Entry 1UL9 (X-ray diffraction, 2.22 A resolution); this record covers chains A and B.

# Chain A (and B)
Molecule: galectin-2
Organism: Coprinopsis cinerea
Notes: chain B of this document is another copy of the same molecule, construct and numbering; everything in this record applies to it too
UniProtKB: Q9P4R8 (CGL2_COPCI); residue numbers follow UniProt; this construct covers 1-150
Sequence (150 residues; each row starts with the number of its first residue):
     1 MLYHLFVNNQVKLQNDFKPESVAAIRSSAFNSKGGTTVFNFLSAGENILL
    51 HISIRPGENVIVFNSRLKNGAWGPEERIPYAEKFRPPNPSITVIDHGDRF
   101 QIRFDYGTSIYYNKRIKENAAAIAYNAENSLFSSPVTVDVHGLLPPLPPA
Curated features (UniProtKB/Swiss-Prot):
  - binding site (a carbohydrate): His-51, Arg-55, Asn-64, Glu-75, Arg-77
  - mutagenesis: Arg-55 (R55A: Completely abolishes carbohydrate binding. Loss of toxicity towards C.elegans), Trp-72 (W72G: Completely abolishes carbohydrate binding), Pro-146 (P146G: Reduces the stability of the tetrameric structure), Leu-147 (L147S: Reduces the stability of the tetrameric structure), Pro-148 (P148G: Reduces the stability of the tetrameric structure)

# How chain A and chain B interact
Contacting residue pairs - 33 pairs, chain A then chain B:
  Glu-20(A) with Arg-103(B), salt bridge; Thr-108(B); Ser-109(B), hydrogen bond (side chain-backbone)
  Val-22(A) with Leu-147(B), hydrophobic
  His-96(A) with His-96(B); Arg-99(B); Gln-101(B); Tyr-111(B), hydrogen bond
  Asp-98(A) with Arg-99(B), salt bridge
  Arg-99(A) with His-96(B); Asp-98(B), salt bridge; Arg-99(B)
  Gln-101(A) with His-96(B)
  Arg-103(A) with Glu-20(B), salt bridge; Leu-143(B)
  Thr-108(A) with Glu-20(B)
  Ser-109(A) with Glu-20(B), hydrogen bond
  Tyr-111(A) with His-96(B), hydrogen bond
  His-141(A) with Pro-148(B); Pro-149(B)
  Leu-143(A) with Arg-103(B)
  Pro-145(A) with Ala-150(B)
  Pro-146(A) with Pro-148(B); Ala-150(B)
  Leu-147(A) with Val-22(B), hydrophobic; Leu-147(B), hydrophobic
  Pro-148(A) with His-141(B); Pro-146(B)
  Pro-149(A) with Asp-139(B); His-141(B)
  Ala-150(A) with His-141(B); Pro-145(B); Pro-146(B)
Other interface residues (no listed pair), chain A (21 interface residues in all): Ile-94, Asp-139, Leu-144
Other interface residues (no listed pair), chain B (22 interface residues in all): Met-1, Ile-94, Leu-144

# Overview
Chain A and chain B form an interface of 21 and 22 residues respectively; the contacts include 4 hydrogen
bonds and 4 salt bridges. Polar contacts include Glu-20(A)/Arg-103(B), Asp-98(A)/Arg-99(B) and
Glu-20(A)/Ser-109(B). Curated annotation (UniProt) lists 5 carbohydrate-binding residues and 5 mutagenesis
sites on chain A.
Chain A and chain B are both galectin-2 (Coprinopsis cinerea); the structure, CGL2 ligandfree, was determined
by X-ray diffraction together with 1ULC, 1ULD, 1ULE, 1ULF and 1ULG from the same study.
